PDB entry 4LSF | X-ray diffraction, 1.90 A resolution | chain A

[Chain A]
Protein: Outer membrane protein F
Organism: Escherichia coli
UniProt: P02931 (OMPF_ECOLI); residues 1-340 here correspond to UniProt positions 23-362 (UniProt number = residue number + 22)
Amino-acid sequence (341 residues; each row starts with the number of its first residue; numbering starts at 0):
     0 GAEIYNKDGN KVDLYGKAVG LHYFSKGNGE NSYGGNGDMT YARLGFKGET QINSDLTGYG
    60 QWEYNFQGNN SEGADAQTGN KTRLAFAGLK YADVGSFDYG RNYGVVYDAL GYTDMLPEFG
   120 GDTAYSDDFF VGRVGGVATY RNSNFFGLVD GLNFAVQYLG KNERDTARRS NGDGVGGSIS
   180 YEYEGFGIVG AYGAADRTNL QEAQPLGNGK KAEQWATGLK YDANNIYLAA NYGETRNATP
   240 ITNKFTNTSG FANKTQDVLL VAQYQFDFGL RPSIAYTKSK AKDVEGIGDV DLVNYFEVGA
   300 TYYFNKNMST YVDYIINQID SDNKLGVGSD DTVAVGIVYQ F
Disordered / not traced: 0, 27
Differences from the reference sequence: expression tag (0)
What the authors report for this chain:
  - binding site for bromide ion: Gln66, Gly67, Asn68, Asn69, Ser70, Ser125, Arg167

[In short]
From the paper: a binding site for bromide ion at Gln66, Gly67 and Asn68 among others.
Chain A is Outer membrane protein F (Escherichia coli); the structure, Ion selectivity of OmpF soaked in 0.1M
KBr, was determined by X-ray diffraction (same publication as 4LSE, 4LSH and 4LSI).
